1AHB - chain A; structure by X-ray diffraction, 2.20 A resolution.

== Chain A ==
Name: Alpha-momorcharin
Organism: Momordica charantia
Notes: EC 3.2.2.22
Reference sequence: P16094 (RIP1_MOMCH); residues 1-246 here correspond to UniProt positions 24-269 (UniProt number = residue number + 23)
Amino-acid sequence (246 residues; each row starts with the number of its first residue):
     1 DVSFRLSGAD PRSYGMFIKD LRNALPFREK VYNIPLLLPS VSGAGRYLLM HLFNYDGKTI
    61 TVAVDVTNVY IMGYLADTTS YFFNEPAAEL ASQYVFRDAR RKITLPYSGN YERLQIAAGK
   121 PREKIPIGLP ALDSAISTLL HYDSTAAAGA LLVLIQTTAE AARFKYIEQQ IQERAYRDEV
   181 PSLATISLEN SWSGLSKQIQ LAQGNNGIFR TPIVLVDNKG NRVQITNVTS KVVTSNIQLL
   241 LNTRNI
Ligand contacts: formycin-5'-monophosphate (FMP): Val69, Tyr70, Ile71, Phe83, Gly109, Asn110, Tyr111, Ile155, Ala159, Glu160, Arg163, Glu189, Asn190, Trp192
Swiss-Prot annotation at these positions:
  - active site: Glu160
  - glycosylation: Asn227 (N-linked (GlcNAc...) asparagine)

== Summary ==
Ligands of chain A: formycin-5'-monophosphate. UniProt lists active-site residue Glu160.
Chain A is Alpha-momorcharin (Momordica charantia); the structure, The N-glycosidase mechanism of
ribosome-inactivating proteins implied by crystal structures of alpha-momorcharin, was determined by X-ray
diffraction, deposited together with 1AHA and 1AHC.
